PDB entry 3KHM | X-ray diffraction, 2.85 A resolution | chain A

Chain A:
Protein: Sterol 14 alpha-demethylase
Source organism: Trypanosoma cruzi
Notes: EC 1.14.13.70
UniProtKB: Q5I4E1 (Q5I4E1_TRYCR); residue numbers follow UniProt; this construct covers 24-481
Chain sequence (464 residues; numbered 24 to 487; the number before each row is that of its first residue):
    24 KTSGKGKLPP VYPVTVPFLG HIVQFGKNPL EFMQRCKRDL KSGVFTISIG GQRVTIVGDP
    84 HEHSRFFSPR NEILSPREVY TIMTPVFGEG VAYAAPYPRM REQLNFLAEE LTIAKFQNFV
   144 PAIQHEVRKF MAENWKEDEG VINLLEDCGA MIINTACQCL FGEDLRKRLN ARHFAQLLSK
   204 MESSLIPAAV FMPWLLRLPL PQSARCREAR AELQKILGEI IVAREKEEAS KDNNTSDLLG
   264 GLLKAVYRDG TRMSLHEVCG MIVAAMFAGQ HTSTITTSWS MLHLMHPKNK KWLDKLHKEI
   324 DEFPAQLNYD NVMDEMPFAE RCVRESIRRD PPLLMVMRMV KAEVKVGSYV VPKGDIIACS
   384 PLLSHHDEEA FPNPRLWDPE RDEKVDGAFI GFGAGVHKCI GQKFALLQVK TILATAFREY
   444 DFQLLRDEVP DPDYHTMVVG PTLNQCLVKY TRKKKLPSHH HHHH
Not modelled in the structure: 212-217, 250-258, 480-487
Differences from the reference sequence: engineered mutation Lys24 (Phe in Q5I4E1), Thr25 (Asn in Q5I4E1), Ser26 (Thr in Q5I4E1), Gly27 (Thr in Q5I4E1), Lys28 (Arg in Q5I4E1), Gly29 (Pro in Q5I4E1), Lys30 (Thr in Q5I4E1), Leu31 (Asp in Q5I4E1); expression tag (482-487)
Ion coordination: heme Fe: Cys422 (together with elazor)
Residues lining bound ligands:
  - heme (HEM): Phe90, Tyr103, Tyr116, Arg124, Leu127, Leu134, Ala288, Ala291, Gly292, Thr295, Ser296, Thr299, Ile350, Pro355, Leu356, Val359, Arg361, Ile413, Gly414, Phe415, Gly416, Val419, His420, Lys421, Cys422, Ile423, Gly424, Ala428
  - elazor (TPF; 2-(2,4-difluorophenyl)-1,3-di(1H-1,2,4-triazol-1-yl)propan-2-ol): Tyr103, Met106, Phe110, Tyr116, Leu127, Ala287, Phe290, Ala291, Thr295, Leu356, Met358, Cys422
Reported in the primary citation:
  - conformationally variable residues (helix shift, side-chain flip): Tyr103, Tyr116, Ala291

Summary:
Chain A binds heme and elazor. From the paper: conformational variability at Tyr103, Tyr116 and Ala291.
Chain A is Sterol 14 alpha-demethylase (Trypanosoma cruzi); the structure, Crystal structure of sterol
14alpha-demethylase (CYP51) from Trypanosoma cruzi in complex with inhibitor fluconazole, was determined by
X-ray diffraction together with 3KSW and 3K1O from the same study.
